Entry 8JFH (X-ray diffraction, 1.80 A resolution); this record covers chains C and E of the 6 polymer chains in the assembly.

== Chain C ==
Protein: 3-oxoacyl-[acyl-carrier-protein] reductase
Source organism: Helicobacter pylori
Notes: EC 1.1.1.100
UniProt: G2M827 (G2M827_HELPX); residues 1-247 here = UniProt positions 1-247
Amino-acid sequence (248 residues; numbered 0 to 247; the number before each row is that of its first residue; numbering starts at 0):
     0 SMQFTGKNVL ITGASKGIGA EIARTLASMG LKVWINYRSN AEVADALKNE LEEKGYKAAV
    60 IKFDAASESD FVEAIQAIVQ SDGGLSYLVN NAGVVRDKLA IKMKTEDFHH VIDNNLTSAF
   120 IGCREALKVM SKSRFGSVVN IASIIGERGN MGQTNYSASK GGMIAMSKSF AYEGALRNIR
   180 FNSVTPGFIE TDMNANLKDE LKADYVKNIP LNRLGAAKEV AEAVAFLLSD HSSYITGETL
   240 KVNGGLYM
Unresolved in the structure: 191-200
Differences from the reference sequence: expression tag (0)

== Chain E ==
Protein: Acyl carrier protein
Source organism: Helicobacter pylori
UniProt: Q5EDC8 (Q5EDC8_HELPX); residues 1-78 here = UniProt positions 1-78
Amino-acid sequence (84 residues; row label = number of the first residue in the row; numbers below 1 keep their minus sign (Ser-5 is residue -5)):
    -5 SSMGYLMALF EDIQAVIAEQ LNVDAAQVTP EAEFVKDLGA DSLDVVELIM ALEEKFGIEI
    55 PDEQAEKIVN VGDVVKYIED NKLA
Unresolved in the structure: -5 to -1
Differences from the reference sequence: expression tag (-5 to 0)
Glycans and other covalent adducts: compound UHC linked to Ser36
Residues lining bound ligands: UHC (S-[2-[3-[[(2S)-3,3-dimethyl-2-oxidanyl-4-phosphonooxy-butanoyl]amino]propanoylamino]ethyl] 3-oxidanylideneoctanethioate): Phe28, Val29, Val39, Leu42, Ile43, Leu46, Ala59, Glu60, Ile62, Val63, Val68

== Chain C / chain E interface ==
Contacting residue pairs - 14 pairs, chain C then chain E:
  Arg95(C) - Asp18(E)
  Arg95(C) - Gln21(E)
  Asp96(C) - Asn16(E)
  Asp96(C) - Val17(E)
  Asp96(C) - Asp18(E)  hydrogen bond (backbone-side chain)
  Asp96(C) - Gln21(E)  hydrogen bond (backbone-side chain)
  Lys97(C) - Asn16(E)
  Leu98(C) - Asn16(E)
  Lys101(C) - Gly33(E)
  Lys101(C) - Asp38(E)  salt bridge
  Glu146(C) - Val17(E)
  Glu146(C) - Asp18(E)
  Arg147(C) - Glu13(E)  salt bridge
  Met150(C) - Asn16(E)
Also at the interface, not in a pair above, chain C (9 interface residues in all): Val94
Also at the interface, not in a pair above, chain E (8 interface residues in all): Leu15

== In short ==
The interface between chain C and chain E involves 9 residues on one side and 8 on the other, with 2 hydrogen
bonds and 2 salt bridges. Polar pairs include Lys101(C)-Asp38(E), Arg147(C)-Glu13(E) and Asp96(C)-Asp18(E).
Compound UHC is covalently linked to Ser36(E).
Chain C is 3-oxoacyl-[acyl-carrier-protein] reductase and chain E is Acyl carrier protein, both from
Helicobacter pylori; the structure, Crystal structure of 3-oxoacyl-ACP reductase FabG in complex with NADP+
and 3-keto-octanoyl-ACP from Helicobacter pylori in ..., was determined by X-ray diffraction (same publication
as 8JFG, 8JFI and 8JFN).
